PDB entry 7PQC | electron microscopy, 4.10 A resolution (low resolution: residue-level contacts below are approximate; hydrogen-bond / salt-bridge calls are withheld) | chains M and N of the 15 polymer chains in the assembly

== Chain M ==
Molecule: Tubulin beta chain
From: Sus scrofa
UniProt: P02554 (TBB_PIG); residues 1-445 here = UniProt positions 1-445
Chain sequence (445 residues; row label = number of the first residue in the row):
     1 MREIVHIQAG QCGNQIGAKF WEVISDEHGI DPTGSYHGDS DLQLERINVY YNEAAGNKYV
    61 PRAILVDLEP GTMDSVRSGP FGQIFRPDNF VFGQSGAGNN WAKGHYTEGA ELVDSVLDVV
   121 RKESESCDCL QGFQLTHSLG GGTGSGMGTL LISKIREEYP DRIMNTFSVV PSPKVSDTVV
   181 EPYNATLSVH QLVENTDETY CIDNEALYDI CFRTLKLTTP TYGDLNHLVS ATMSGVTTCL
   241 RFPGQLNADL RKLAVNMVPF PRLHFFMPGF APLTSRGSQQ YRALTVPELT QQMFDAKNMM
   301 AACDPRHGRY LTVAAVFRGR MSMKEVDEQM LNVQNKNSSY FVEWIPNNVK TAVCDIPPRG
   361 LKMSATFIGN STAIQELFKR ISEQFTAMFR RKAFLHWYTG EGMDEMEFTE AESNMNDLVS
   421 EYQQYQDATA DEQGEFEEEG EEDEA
Curated features (UniProtKB/Swiss-Prot):
  - motif: M1 to I4 (MREI motif)
  - binding site (GTP): Q11, E69, S138, G142, T143, G144, N204, N226
  - binding site (Mg(2+)): E69
  - modified residue: S40 (Phosphoserine), K58 (N6-acetyllysine), S172 (Phosphoserine), T285 (Phosphothreonine), T290 (Phosphothreonine), R318 (Omega-N-methylarginine), E438 (5-glutamyl polyglutamate)
  - cross-link (Glycyl lysine isopeptide (Lys-Gly)): K58 (interchain with G-Cter in ubiquitin), K324 (interchain with G-Cter in ubiquitin)
  - natural variant: H37 (H37V: In 2nd form), N48 (N48S: In 2nd form), A55 to N57 (sequence variant, change not given here; In 2nd form), S275 (S275A: In 2nd form)
Residues lining bound ligands:
  - GDP (guanosine-5'-diphosphate): A9, G10, Q11, C12, Q15, I16, N99, S138, G140, G141, G142, T143, G144, V169, D177, N204, Y222, L225, N226, V229
  - GTP (guanosine-5'-triphosphate): Q245, L246, K252

== Chain N ==
Molecule: Tubulin alpha-1B chain
From: Sus scrofa
UniProt: Q2XVP4 (TBA1B_PIG); residue numbers follow UniProt; this construct covers 1-451
Chain sequence (451 residues; each row starts with the number of its first residue):
     1 MRECISIHVG QAGVQIGNAC WELYCLEHGI QPDGQMPSDK TIGGGDDSFN TFFSETGAGK
    61 HVPRAVFVDL EPTVIDEVRT GTYRQLFHPE QLITGKEDAA NNYARGHYTI GKEIIDLVLD
   121 RIRKLADQCT GLQGFLVFHS FGGGTGSGFT SLLMERLSVD YGKKSKLEFS IYPAPQVSTA
   181 VVEPYNSILT THTTLEHSDC AFMVDNEAIY DICRRNLDIE RPTYTNLNRL ISQIVSSITA
   241 SLRFDGALNV DLTEFQTNLV PYPRIHFPLA TYAPVISAEK AYHEQLSVAE ITNACFEPAN
   301 QMVKCDPRHG KYMACCLLYR GDVVPKDVNA AIATIKTKRS IQFVDWCPTG FKVGINYQPP
   361 TVVPGGDLAK VQRAVCMLSN TTAIAEAWAR LDHKFDLMYA KRAFVHWYVG EGMEEGEFSE
   421 AREDMAALEK DYEEVGVDSV EGEGEEEGEE Y
Curated features (UniProtKB/Swiss-Prot):
  - motif: M1 to C4 (MREC motif)
  - active site: E254
  - binding site (GTP): G10, Q11, A12, Q15, E71, A99, S140, G143, G144, T145, G146, T179, E183, N206, Y224, N228, L252
  - binding site (Mg(2+)): E71
  - site: Y451 (Involved in polymerization)
  - modified residue: K40 (N6,N6,N6-trimethyllysine), S48 (Phosphoserine), S232 (Phosphoserine), Y282 (3'-nitrotyrosine), R339 (Omega-N-methylarginine), S439 (Phosphoserine), E443 (5-glutamyl polyglutamate), E445 (5-glutamyl polyglutamate), Y451 (3'-nitrotyrosine)
  - cross-link (Glycyl lysine isopeptide (Lys-Gly)): K326 (interchain with G-Cter in ubiquitin), K370 (interchain with G-Cter in ubiquitin)
Metal / ion sites: Mg2+: D69, D98 (together with GTP)
Residues lining bound ligands: GTP (guanosine-5'-triphosphate): G10, Q11, A12, Q15, I16, D69, D98, A99, A100, N101, S140, G142, G143, G144, T145, G146, I171, T179, N206, Y224, L227, N228, I231

== Chain M / chain N interface ==
Residue-residue contacts (90; chain M residue first):
  M1(M) - K96(N)
  R2(M) - E71(N)
  R2(M) - P72(N)
  R2(M) - K96(N)
  R2(M) - D98(N)
  E45(M) - T80(N)
  R46(M) - T73(N)
  R46(M) - D76(N)
  C129(M) - K96(N)
  C129(M) - E97(N)
  Q131(M) - E97(N)
  R162(M) - E97(N)
  P243(M) - E77(N)
  G244(M) - Q11(N)
  Q245(M) - Q11(N)
  Q245(M) - Q15(N)
  Q245(M) - T223(N)
  Q245(M) - Y224(N)
  L246(M) - Q11(N)
  N247(M) - Q11(N)
  D249(M) - D98(N)
  R251(M) - A100(N)
  R251(M) - R105(N)
  K252(M) - D98(N)
  K252(M) - A100(N)
  K252(M) - N101(N)
  A254(M) - W407(N)
  V255(M) - A100(N)
  V255(M) - N101(N)
  V255(M) - V182(N)
  V255(M) - F404(N)
  V255(M) - W407(N)
  N256(M) - N101(N)
  N256(M) - A180(N)
  N256(M) - V181(N)
  N256(M) - V182(N)
  N256(M) - F404(N)
  V258(M) - F404(N)
  V258(M) - H406(N)
  V258(M) - W407(N)
  P259(M) - F404(N)
  P259(M) - H406(N)
  F260(M) - K401(N)
  F260(M) - R402(N)
  F260(M) - A403(N)
  F260(M) - H406(N)
  P261(M) - H406(N)
  T312(M) - V181(N)
  T312(M) - F404(N)
  M321(M) - T223(N)
  S322(M) - R221(N)
  S322(M) - P222(N)
  M323(M) - Y210(N)
  M323(M) - P222(N)
  M323(M) - T223(N)
  M323(M) - Y224(N)
  K324(M) - Y210(N)
  K324(M) - R214(N)
  K324(M) - E220(N)
  K324(M) - P222(N)
  D327(M) - V177(N)
  D327(M) - S178(N)
  D327(M) - Y210(N)
  E328(M) - R214(N)
  M330(M) - V177(N)
  L331(M) - Q176(N)
  L331(M) - V177(N)
  Q334(M) - V177(N)
  W344(M) - M398(N)
  W344(M) - K401(N)
  I345(M) - V181(N)
  I345(M) - M398(N)
  P346(M) - K394(N)
  P346(M) - M398(N)
  N347(M) - Q176(N)
  N347(M) - V177(N)
  N347(M) - S178(N)
  N347(M) - K394(N)
  N348(M) - V181(N)
  V349(M) - S178(N)
  V349(M) - T179(N)
  V349(M) - A180(N)
  V349(M) - V181(N)
  K350(M) - N101(N)
  K350(M) - T179(N)
  K350(M) - V181(N)
  T351(M) - T179(N)
  T429(M) - K401(N)
  D431(M) - L397(N)
  D431(M) - A400(N)
Interface residues without a listed pair, chain M (48 interface residues in all): D197, L240, M257, E325, E343, A430
Interface residues without a listed pair, chain N (40 interface residues in all): N102, T225

== In short ==
48 residues of chain M face 40 of chain N across their interface. GTP is bound between chain M and chain N.
Ligands of chain M: GDP.
Here chain M is Tubulin beta chain and chain N is Tubulin alpha-1B chain, both from Sus scrofa. Entry 7PQC
(tau-microtubule structural ensemble based on CryoEM data) was determined by electron microscopy, deposited
together with 7PQP.
